PDB entry 7VLE | X-ray diffraction, 2.30 A resolution | chains A and E of the 8 polymer chains in the assembly

== Chain A (and E) ==
Name: Extracellular A1 globin
Organism: Lamellibrachia satsuma
Notes: chain E of this document is another copy of the same molecule, construct and numbering; everything in this record applies to it too
Reference sequence: S0BBU7 (S0BBU7_LAMSA); residues 1-146 here correspond to UniProt positions 20-165 (UniProt number = residue number + 19)
Chain sequence (146 residues; numbered 1 to 146; the number before each row is that of its first residue):
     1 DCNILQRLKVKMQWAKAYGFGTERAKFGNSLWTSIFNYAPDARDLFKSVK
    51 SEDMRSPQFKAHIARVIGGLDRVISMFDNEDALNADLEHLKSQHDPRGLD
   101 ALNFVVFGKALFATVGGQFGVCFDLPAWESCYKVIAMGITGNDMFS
Disulfide bonds: Cys-2/Cys-131
Metal / ion sites: heme Fe: His-94 (together with oxygen molecule)
Small-molecule neighbours:
  - heme (HEM): Leu-45, Phe-46, Ser-48, Val-49, His-62, Arg-65, Val-66, Gly-69, Leu-70, Arg-72, Leu-90, Gln-93, His-94, Arg-97, Leu-99, Asn-103, Phe-104, Phe-107, Tyr-132, Ile-135, Ile-139
  - heme / oxygen molecule: Trp-32, Leu-45, Phe-46, Ser-48, Val-49, His-62, Arg-65, Val-66, Gly-69, Leu-70, Arg-72, Leu-90, Gln-93, His-94, Arg-97, Leu-99, Asn-103, Phe-104, Phe-107, Tyr-132, Ile-135, Ile-139
  - oxygen molecule (OXY): Trp-32, Phe-46, His-62, Val-66, His-94

== Interface between chain A and chain E ==
Pairs across the interface (27):
  Ser-30(A) with Val-121(E)
  Tyr-38(A) with Phe-123(E), hydrogen bond (side chain-backbone); Asp-124(E); Leu-125(E), hydrogen bond (side chain-backbone); Pro-126(E)
  Lys-109(A) with Leu-125(E); Glu-129(E), salt bridge
  Phe-112(A) with Leu-125(E), hydrophobic
  Ala-113(A) with Val-121(E); Phe-123(E)
  Thr-114(A) with Val-121(E)
  Gly-116(A) with Gly-117(E)
  Gly-117(A) with Gly-116(E); Gly-120(E); Val-121(E)
  Gly-120(A) with Gly-117(E)
  Val-121(A) with Ala-113(E); Thr-114(E); Gly-117(E)
  Phe-123(A) with Tyr-38(E), hydrogen bond (backbone-side chain); Ala-113(E)
  Asp-124(A) with Tyr-38(E)
  Leu-125(A) with Tyr-38(E), hydrogen bond (backbone-side chain); Lys-109(E); Phe-112(E), hydrophobic
  Pro-126(A) with Tyr-38(E)
  Glu-129(A) with Lys-109(E), salt bridge
Also at the interface, not in a pair above, chain A (17 interface residues in all): Ser-34, Gln-118
Also at the interface, not in a pair above, chain E (17 interface residues in all): Ser-30, Ser-34, Gln-118

== Overview ==
Chain A and chain E each contribute 17 residues to their interface; the contacts include 4 hydrogen bonds and
2 salt bridges. Polar pairs include Lys-109(A)/Glu-129(E), Tyr-38(A)/Phe-123(E) and Tyr-38(A)/Leu-125(E).
Bound to chain A: heme, oxygen molecule and heme / oxygen molecule.
Chain A and chain E are both Extracellular A1 globin (Lamellibrachia satsuma); the structure, Oxy-deoxy
intermediate of V2 hemoglobin at 55% oxygen saturation, was determined by X-ray diffraction (same publication
as 7VLC, 7VLD and 7VLF).
